Entry 9EQ2 (electron microscopy, 3.68 A resolution); this record covers chains A and G of the 7 polymer chains in the assembly.

[Chain A]
Protein: RuvB-like protein 1
Organism: Arabidopsis thaliana
Notes: EC 3.6.4.12
Reference sequence: Q9FMR9 (RIN1_ARATH); residues 1-458 here = UniProt positions 1-458
Sequence (487 residues; each row starts with the number of its first residue; numbers below 1 keep their minus sign (Met-28 is residue -28)):
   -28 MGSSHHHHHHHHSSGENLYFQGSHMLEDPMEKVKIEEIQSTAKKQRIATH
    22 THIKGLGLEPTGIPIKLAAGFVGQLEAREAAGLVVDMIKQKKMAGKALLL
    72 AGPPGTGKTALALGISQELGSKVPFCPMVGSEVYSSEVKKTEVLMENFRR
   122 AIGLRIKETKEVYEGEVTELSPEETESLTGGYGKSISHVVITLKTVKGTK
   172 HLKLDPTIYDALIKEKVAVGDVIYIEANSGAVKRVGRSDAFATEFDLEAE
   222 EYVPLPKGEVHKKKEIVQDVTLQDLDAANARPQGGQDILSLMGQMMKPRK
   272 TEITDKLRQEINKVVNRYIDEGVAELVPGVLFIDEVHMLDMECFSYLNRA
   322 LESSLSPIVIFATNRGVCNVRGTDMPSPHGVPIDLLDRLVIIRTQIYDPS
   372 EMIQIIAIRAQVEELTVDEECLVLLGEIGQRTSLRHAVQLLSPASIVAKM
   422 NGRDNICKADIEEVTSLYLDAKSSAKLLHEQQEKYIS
Unresolved in the structure: -28 to 17, 129-237, 252-276, 453-458
Differences from the reference sequence: initiating methionine (-28); expression tag (-27 to 0)
Small-molecule neighbours: ADP (adenosine-5'-diphosphate): Thr20, His21, His23, Gly41, Phe42, Val43, Pro74, Pro75, Gly76, Thr77, Gly78, Lys79, Thr80, Ala81, Asp305, Tyr368, Ile376, Arg380, Leu405, Arg406
Curated features (UniProtKB/Swiss-Prot):
  - binding site (ATP): Gly73 to Thr80

[Chain G]
Protein: At1g56440
Organism: Arabidopsis thaliana
Reference sequence: Q5XF05 (Q5XF05_ARATH); residues 1-476 here = UniProt positions 1-476
Sequence (522 residues; row label = number of the first residue in the row; numbers below 1 keep their minus sign (Met-29 is residue -29)):
   -29 MGSSHHHHHHHHHHMTDVTIKGGENLYFQGMARSPSKHGRDQTQDFQGFF
    21 NDLQDWELSLKDKDKKIKQQPANSSNPSSETFRPSGSGKYDFAKKYRSIR
    71 DLSSSLIGESLLDSSSEKEQGNEFFKQKKFNEAIDCYSRSIALSPNAVTY
   121 ANRAMAYLKIKRYREAEVDCTEALNLDDRYIKAYSRRATARKELGMIKEA
   171 KEDAEFALRLEPESQELKKQYADIKSLLEKEIIEKATGAMQSTAQELLKT
   221 SGLDKKIQKPKTEMTSKPVTLVAKTNRDIVQPVLGSNESSGKKLIENIQP
   271 EEKSKEGSMKIPAITEILDSKKVTPGSQSYEKEAKPSDRNGTQPSGPENQ
   321 VSKQLELKPSVQELAAHAASLAMTEASKNIKTPKSAYEFENSWRSFSGDS
   371 ALRSQLLKVTTPSSLPQIFKNALTSPVLVDIIKCVASFFTEDMDLAVKYI
   421 ENLTKVPRFNMLVMCLTSTEKNELLKIWEDVFCNKATPMEYAEVLDKLRS
   471 RYCLKQLEVLFQGPWSHPQFEK
Unresolved in the structure: -29 to 346, 477-492
Differences from the reference sequence: initiating methionine (-29); expression tag (-28 to 0, 477-492)

[How chain A and chain G interact]
Pairs across the interface - 6 pairs, chain A then chain G:
  Pro74(A) - Tyr357(G)
  Ile367(A) - Tyr357(G)
  Ile367(A) - Asn361(G)
  Ile367(A) - Arg364(G)
  Asp369(A) - Arg364(G)
  Glu372(A) - Arg364(G)  salt bridge
Interface residues without a listed pair, chain A (6 interface residues in all): Gln366, Tyr368
Interface residues without a listed pair, chain G (5 interface residues in all): Glu360, Ser365

[Summary]
The interface between chain A and chain G involves 6 residues on one side and 5 on the other, with 1 salt
bridge. Its one salt-bridged contact is Glu372(A)-Arg364(G). Bound to chain A: ADP. From UniProt: 8
ATP-binding residues on chain A.
Here chain A is RuvB-like protein 1 and chain G is At1g56440, both from Arabidopsis thaliana. Entry 9EQ2
(Arabidopsis thaliana R2T complex) was determined by electron microscopy.
